5YDT - chains U5 and SA of the 4 polymer chains in the assembly; structure by electron microscopy, 4.50 A resolution (low resolution: residue-level contacts below are approximate; hydrogen-bond / salt-bridge calls are withheld).

Chain U5:
Protein: Ribosome biogenesis protein UTP30
Source organism: Saccharomyces cerevisiae (strain ATCC 204508 / S288c)
UniProtKB: P36144 (RL1D1_YEAST); residue numbers follow UniProt; this construct covers 1-274
Chain sequence (274 residues; row label = number of the first residue in the row):
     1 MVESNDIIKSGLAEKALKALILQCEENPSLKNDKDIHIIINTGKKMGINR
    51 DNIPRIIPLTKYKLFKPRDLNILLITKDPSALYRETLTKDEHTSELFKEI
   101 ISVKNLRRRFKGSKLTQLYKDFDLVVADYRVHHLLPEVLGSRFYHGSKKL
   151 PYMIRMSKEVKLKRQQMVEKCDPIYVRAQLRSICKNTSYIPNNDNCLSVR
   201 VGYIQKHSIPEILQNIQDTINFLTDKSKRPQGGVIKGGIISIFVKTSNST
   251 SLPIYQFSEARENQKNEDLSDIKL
Not modelled in the structure: 1-10, 257-274
Reported in the primary citation:
  - binding site for Saccharomyces cerevisiae strain ALI 308 18S ribosomal RNA gene, partial sequence (chain SA): His37, Ile39, Lys245

Chain SA:
Molecule: Saccharomyces cerevisiae strain ALI 308 18S ribosomal RNA gene, partial sequence
Source organism: Saccharomyces cerevisiae
Sequence (64 nucleotides; row label = number of the first residue in the row):
  1474 GACGGAGCCAGCGAGUCUAACCUUGGCCGAGAGGUCUUGGUAAUCUUGUG
  1524 AAACUCCGUCGUGC
Not modelled in the structure: 1489-1493, 1517-1523

Chain U5 / chain SA interface:
Residue-residue contacts (44):
  His37(U5) with U1511(SA); G1512(SA)
  Asn41(U5) with G1499(SA); C1500(SA)
  Arg50(U5) with U1510(SA)
  Arg84(U5) with G1478(SA); A1479(SA)
  Asn105(U5) with A1479(SA)
  Arg109(U5) with G1477(SA); G1478(SA)
  Gly112(U5) with A1516(SA)
  Ser113(U5) with A1516(SA)
  Leu115(U5) with A1516(SA)
  Thr116(U5) with A1515(SA)
  Tyr119(U5) with G1513(SA); U1514(SA)
  Arg142(U5) with A1515(SA); A1516(SA)
  His145(U5) with U1511(SA)
  Gly146(U5) with U1511(SA); G1512(SA)
  Ser147(U5) with U1511(SA); G1512(SA)
  Lys148(U5) with U1510(SA); U1511(SA)
  Ile190(U5) with U1511(SA)
  Asn192(U5) with C1509(SA); U1510(SA)
  Asp194(U5) with U1508(SA); C1509(SA); U1510(SA)
  Asn195(U5) with C1500(SA)
  Cys196(U5) with C1509(SA)
  Ser198(U5) with U1510(SA); U1511(SA)
  Lys245(U5) with U1497(SA); U1511(SA)
  Thr246(U5) with G1512(SA)
  Ser247(U5) with U1497(SA); G1512(SA)
  Asn248(U5) with U1497(SA)
  Ser249(U5) with U1497(SA)
  Ser251(U5) with G1498(SA); G1499(SA)
Interface residues without a listed pair, chain U5 (34 interface residues in all): Asp33, Ile39, Ser80, Lys120, Phe243, Thr250

Summary:
34 residues of chain U5 face 16 of chain SA across their interface. From the paper: a binding site for
Saccharomyces cerevisiae strain ALI 308 18S ribosomal RNA gene, partial sequence (chain SA) at His37(U5),
Ile39(U5) and Lys245(U5).
Chain U5 is Ribosome biogenesis protein UTP30 (Saccharomyces cerevisiae (strain ATCC 204508 / S288c)) and
chain SA is Saccharomyces cerevisiae strain ALI 308 18S ribosomal RNA gene, partial sequence (Saccharomyces
cerevisiae); the structure, Remodeled Utp30 in 90S pre-ribosome (Mtr4-depleted, Enp1-TAP), was determined by
electron microscopy, deposited together with 5YDU.
